PDB entry 7QV9 | electron microscopy, 3.50 A resolution | chains D and M of the 14 polymer chains in the assembly

Chain D:
Protein: DNA-directed RNA polymerase subunit beta'
From: Escherichia coli K-12
Notes: EC 2.7.7.6
UniProtKB: P0A8T7 (RPOC_ECOLI); residue numbers follow UniProt; this construct covers 1-1407
Amino-acid sequence (1407 residues; numbered 1 to 1407; the number before each row is that of its first residue):
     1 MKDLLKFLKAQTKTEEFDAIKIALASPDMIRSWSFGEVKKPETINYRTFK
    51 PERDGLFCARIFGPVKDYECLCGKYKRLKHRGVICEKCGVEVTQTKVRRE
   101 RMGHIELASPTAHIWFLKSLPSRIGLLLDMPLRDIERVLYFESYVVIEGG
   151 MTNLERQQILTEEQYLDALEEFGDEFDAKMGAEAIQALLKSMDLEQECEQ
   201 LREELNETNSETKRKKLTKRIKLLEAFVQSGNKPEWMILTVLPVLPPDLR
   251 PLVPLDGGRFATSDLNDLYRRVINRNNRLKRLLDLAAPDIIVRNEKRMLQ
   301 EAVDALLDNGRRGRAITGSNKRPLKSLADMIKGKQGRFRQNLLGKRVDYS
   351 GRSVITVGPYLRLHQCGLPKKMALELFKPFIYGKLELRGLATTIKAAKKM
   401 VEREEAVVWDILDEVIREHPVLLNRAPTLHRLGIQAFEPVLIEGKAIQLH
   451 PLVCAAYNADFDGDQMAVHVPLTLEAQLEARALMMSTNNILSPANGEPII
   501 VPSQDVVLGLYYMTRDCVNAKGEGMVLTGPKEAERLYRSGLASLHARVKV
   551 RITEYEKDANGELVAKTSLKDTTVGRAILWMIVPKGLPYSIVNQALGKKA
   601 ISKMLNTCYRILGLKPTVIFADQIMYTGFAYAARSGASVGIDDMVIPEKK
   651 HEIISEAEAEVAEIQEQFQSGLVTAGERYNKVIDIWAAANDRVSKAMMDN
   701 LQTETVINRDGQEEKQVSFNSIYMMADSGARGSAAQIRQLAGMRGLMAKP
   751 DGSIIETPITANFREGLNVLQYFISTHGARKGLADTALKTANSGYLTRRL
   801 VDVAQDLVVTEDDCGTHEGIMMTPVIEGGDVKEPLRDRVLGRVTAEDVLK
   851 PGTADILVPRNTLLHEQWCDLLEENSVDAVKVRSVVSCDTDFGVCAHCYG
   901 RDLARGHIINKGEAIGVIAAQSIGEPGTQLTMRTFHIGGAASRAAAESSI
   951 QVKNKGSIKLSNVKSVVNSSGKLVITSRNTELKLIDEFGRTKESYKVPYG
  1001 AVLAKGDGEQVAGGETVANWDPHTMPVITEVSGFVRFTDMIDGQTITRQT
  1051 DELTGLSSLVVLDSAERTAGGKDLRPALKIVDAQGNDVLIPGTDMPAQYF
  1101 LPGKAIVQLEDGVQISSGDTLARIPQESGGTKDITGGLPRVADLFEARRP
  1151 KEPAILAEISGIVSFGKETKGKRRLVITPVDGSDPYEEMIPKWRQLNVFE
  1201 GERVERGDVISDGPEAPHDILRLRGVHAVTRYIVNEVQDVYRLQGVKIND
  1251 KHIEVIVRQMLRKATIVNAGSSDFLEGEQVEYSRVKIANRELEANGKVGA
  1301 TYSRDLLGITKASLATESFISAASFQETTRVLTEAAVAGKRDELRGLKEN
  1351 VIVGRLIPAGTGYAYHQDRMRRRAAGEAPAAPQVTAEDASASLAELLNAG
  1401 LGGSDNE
Disordered / not traced: 1, 934-946, 1050-1056, 1068-1074, 1089-1096, 1127-1132, 1377-1407
UniProt features mapped onto this chain:
  - binding site (Zn(2+)): Cys70, Cys72, Cys85, Cys88, Cys814, Cys888, Cys895, Cys898
  - binding site (Mg(2+)): Asp460, Asp462, Asp464
  - modified residue: Lys983 (N6-acetyllysine)
  - mutagenesis: Gln504 (Q504P: Resistant to antibiotics salinamide A and B), Asn690 (N690D: Resistant to antibiotics salinamide A and B), Met697 (M697V: Resistant to antibiotics salinamide A and B), Ala735 (A735T: Resistant to antibiotics salinamide A and B), Arg738 (R738C/H/P/S: Resistant to antibiotics salinamide A and B), Ala748 (A748E: Resistant to antibiotics salinamide A and B), Pro758 (P758S/T: Resistant to antibiotics salinamide A and B), Phe763 (F763C: Resistant to antibiotics salinamide A and B), Ser775 (S775A: Resistant to antibiotics salinamide A and B), Ala779 (A779T/V: Resistant to antibiotics salinamide A and B), Arg780 (R780C: Resistant to antibiotics salinamide A and B), Gly782 (G782A/C: Resistant to antibiotics salinamide A and B), 1 further mutagenesis entry in UniProt

Chain M:
Protein: RNA polymerase sigma-54 factor
From: Klebsiella pneumoniae
UniProtKB: A0A0N9UTC1 (A0A0N9UTC1_KLEPN); numbering as in UniProt (aligned over 1-477)
Amino-acid sequence (477 residues; each row starts with the number of its first residue):
     1 MKQGLQLRLSQQLAMTPQLQQAIRLLQLSTLELQQELQQALESNPLLEQT
    51 DLHDEVEAKEVEDRESLDTVDALEQKEMPDELPLDASWDEIYTAGTPSGN
   101 GVDYQDDELPVYQGETTQTLQDYLMWQVELTPFTDTDRAIATSIVDAVDD
   151 TGYLTIQIEDIVDSIGDDEIGLEEVEAVLKRIQRFDPVGVAAKDLRDCLL
   201 IQLSQFAKETPWLEEARLIISDHLDLLANHDFRTLMRVTRLKEEVLKEAV
   251 NLIQSLDPRPGQSIQTSEPEYVIPDVLVRKVSGRWTVELNADSIPRLKIN
   301 QQYAAMGNSARNDADGQFIRSNLQEARWLIKSLESRNDTLLRVSRCIVEQ
   351 QQAFFEQGEEYMKPMVLADIAQAVEMHESTISRVTTQKYLHSPRGIFELK
   401 YFFSSHVNTEGGGEASSTAIRALVKKLIAAENPAKPLSDSKLTSMLSEQG
   451 IMVARRTVAKYRESLSIPPSNQRKQLV
Disordered / not traced: 49-108
Reported in the primary citation:
  - contacts within the chain: Thr30-Arg336, Arg336-Asn337
  - mutagenesis - P17A: abolished binding to activators (citing earlier work)
  - conformationally variable residues (order/disorder transition): Met1 to Ala14
  - binding site for Template promoter DNA: Gln18, Leu19, Ala22, Ile23, Lys331, Ser335
  - binding site for Non-template promoter DNA: Met15, Gln20

Chain D / chain M interface:
Residue-residue contacts - 35 pairs, chain D then chain M:
  Leu4(D) - Ala139(M)
  Leu4(D) - Ser164(M)
  Leu8(D) - Thr142(M)
  Lys9(D) - Asp135(M)  salt bridge
  Phe49(D) - Tyr271(M)  hydrophobic
  Tyr68(D) - Asp146(M)
  Arg77(D) - Ala147(M)
  Arg77(D) - Thr155(M)  hydrogen bond
  Arg77(D) - Ile156(M)
  Leu78(D) - Ser143(M)
  Leu78(D) - Asp146(M)  hydrogen bond (backbone-side chain)
  Arg81(D) - Ser164(M)  hydrogen bond (side chain-backbone)
  Val253(D) - Tyr112(M)  hydrophobic
  Gly257(D) - Glu270(M)
  Gly258(D) - Glu270(M)  hydrogen bond (backbone-backbone)
  Ser263(D) - Tyr112(M)  hydrogen bond
  Asn274(D) - Gln38(M)
  Asn277(D) - Glu42(M)
  Arg278(D) - Leu41(M)
  Arg278(D) - Glu42(M)
  Arg281(D) - Glu42(M)  salt bridge
  Leu282(D) - Pro45(M)  hydrophobic
  Leu282(D) - Phe318(M)  hydrophobic
  Pro288(D) - Asp315(M)
  Ile290(D) - Met306(M)  hydrophobic
  Ile291(D) - Tyr303(M)  hydrophobic
  Ile291(D) - Met306(M)  hydrophobic
  Asn294(D) - Tyr303(M)  hydrogen bond
  Glu295(D) - Tyr303(M)  hydrogen bond
  Lys325(D) - Pro110(M)
  Ile394(D) - Trp126(M)  hydrophobic
  Ile394(D) - Leu130(M)
  Lys395(D) - Phe185(M)
  Lys395(D) - Asp186(M)
  Lys398(D) - Trp126(M)
Also at the interface, not in a pair above, chain D (34 interface residues in all): Asp3, Pro41, Pro251, Asp256, Leu285, Ala286, Ala287, Met330
Also at the interface, not in a pair above, chain M (30 interface residues in all): Ser43, Leu109, Ile165, Gly166, Ile319

Summary:
34 residues of chain D and 30 residues of chain M are in contact; the contacts include 7 hydrogen bonds and 2
salt bridges. Among the polar pairs are Lys9(D)-Asp135(M), Arg281(D)-Glu42(M) and Arg77(D)-Thr155(M). The
paper reports a binding site for Template promoter DNA at Gln18(M), Leu19(M) and Ala22(M) among others; P17A
of chain M abolishes binding to activators.
Chain D is DNA-directed RNA polymerase subunit beta' (Escherichia coli K-12) and chain M is RNA polymerase
sigma-54 factor (Klebsiella pneumoniae); the structure, CryoEM structure of bacterial transcription
intermediate complex mediated by activator PspF, was determined by electron microscopy, deposited together
with 7QWP and 7QXI.
